PDB entry 2HMH | X-ray diffraction, 2.00 A resolution | chains A and B

== Chain A ==
Name: Suppressor of cytokine signaling 3
From: Mus musculus
UniProt: O35718 (SOCS3_MOUSE); the construct lacks a stretch of the UniProt sequence, so the offset changes along the chain: 15-130 = UniProt 15-130; 131-162 = UniProt 154-185
Amino-acid sequence (152 residues; numbered 11 to 162; the number before each row is that of its first residue):
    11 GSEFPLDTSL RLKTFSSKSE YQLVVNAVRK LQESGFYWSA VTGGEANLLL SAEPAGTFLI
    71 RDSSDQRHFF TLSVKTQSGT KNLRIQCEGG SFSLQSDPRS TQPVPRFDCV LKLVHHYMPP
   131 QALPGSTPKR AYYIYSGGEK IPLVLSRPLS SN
Unresolved in the structure: 11-28, 132-140, 146-149
Construct notes: cloning artifact (11-14); modified residue (97, 119)
Modified positions: Cys-97 (s-(dimethylarsenic)cysteine; CAS); Cys-119 (s-(dimethylarsenic)cysteine; CAS)
Swiss-Prot annotation at these positions:
  - region: Leu-22 to Leu-33 (Kinase inhibitory region (KIR)), Val-34 to Gly-45 (Extended SH2 subdomain (ESS))
Reported in the primary citation:
  - contacts within the chain: Asp-107/Arg-109 (salt bridge)

== Chain B ==
Name: Interleukin-6 receptor beta chain
UniProt: Q00560 (IL6RB_MOUSE); residue numbers follow UniProt; this construct covers 753-763
Amino-acid sequence (11 residues; numbered 753 to 763; the number before each row is that of its first residue):
   753 STVEYSTVVH S
Construct notes: modified residue (757)
Modified positions: Tyr-757 (o-phosphotyrosine; PTR)
Reported in the primary citation:
  - specificity-determining residues: His-762
  - mutagenesis - V755A (5-fold), E756A (5-fold), V761A: decreased binding to Suppressor of cytokine signaling 3 (chain A) (citing earlier work)

== Interface between chain A and chain B ==
Contacting residue pairs (46; chain A residue first):
  Gly-53(A) / Val-755(B)
  Gly-54(A) / Ser-753(B)
  Gly-54(A) / Val-755(B)
  Asn-57(A) / Ser-753(B)
  Asn-57(A) / Thr-754(B)  hydrogen bond (side chain-backbone)
  Arg-71(A) / Val-755(B)
  Arg-71(A) / Tyr-757(B)
  Ser-73(A) / Tyr-757(B)
  Ser-74(A) / Tyr-757(B)
  Asp-75(A) / Tyr-757(B)
  Thr-81(A) / Tyr-757(B)
  Lys-91(A) / Glu-756(B)
  Asn-92(A) / Val-755(B)
  Asn-92(A) / Glu-756(B)  hydrogen bond (backbone-backbone)
  Asn-92(A) / Tyr-757(B)
  Asn-92(A) / Ser-758(B)  hydrogen bond (backbone-backbone)
  Leu-93(A) / Ser-758(B)
  Leu-93(A) / Val-760(B)  hydrophobic
  Arg-94(A) / Tyr-757(B)
  Leu-104(A) / Val-760(B)  hydrophobic
  Gln-105(A) / Thr-759(B)
  Gln-105(A) / Val-760(B)  hydrogen bond (backbone-backbone)
  Ser-106(A) / Thr-759(B)
  Ser-106(A) / Val-760(B)  hydrogen bond (side chain-backbone)
  Ser-106(A) / His-762(B)  hydrogen bond
  Asp-107(A) / Thr-759(B)  hydrogen bond (backbone-side chain)
  Asp-107(A) / Val-760(B)  hydrogen bond (backbone-backbone)
  Asp-107(A) / Val-761(B)
  Ser-110(A) / Val-760(B)
  Ser-110(A) / Val-761(B)
  Ser-110(A) / His-762(B)  hydrogen bond (side chain-backbone)
  Ser-110(A) / Ser-763(B)
  Thr-111(A) / His-762(B)  hydrogen bond (backbone-backbone)
  Thr-111(A) / Ser-763(B)  hydrogen bond (backbone-side chain)
  Gln-112(A) / His-762(B)  hydrogen bond (backbone-backbone)
  Pro-115(A) / His-762(B)
  Tyr-127(A) / His-762(B)  hydrogen bond
  Tyr-142(A) / Val-760(B)  hydrophobic
  Tyr-142(A) / Val-761(B)
  Tyr-142(A) / His-762(B)
  Tyr-142(A) / Ser-763(B)
  Tyr-143(A) / Val-760(B)
  Tyr-143(A) / Val-761(B)  hydrogen bond (backbone-backbone)
  Ile-144(A) / Thr-759(B)
  Tyr-145(A) / Val-761(B)  hydrophobic
  Leu-153(A) / Val-760(B)  hydrophobic
Other interface residues (no listed pair), chain A (32 interface residues in all): Leu-58, Asp-72, Arg-109, Pro-113, Val-114, Lys-150
The authors on this interface:
  - pairs named by the authors: Gly-53(A)/Val-755(B) (hydrophobic contact), Arg-71(A)/Tyr-757(B), Arg-94(A)/Tyr-757(B), Ser-106(A)/His-762(B) (hydrogen bond), Tyr-127(A)/His-762(B) (hydrogen bond)
  - interface residues, chain B: Thr-759(B), Val-760(B)
  - hot spots on chain B (mutagenesis) - V760A, H762A (7-fold): decreased binding to Suppressor of cytokine signaling 3 (chain A) (citing earlier work)

== Overview ==
Chain A and chain B form an interface of 32 and 11 residues respectively; the contacts include 14 hydrogen
bonds. Polar contacts include Asn-57(A)/Thr-754(B), Ser-106(A)/Val-760(B) and Ser-106(A)/His-762(B). The paper
describes a hydrophobic contact between Gly-53(A) and Val-755(B); contacts between Arg-71(A) and Tyr-757(B)
and Arg-94(A) and Tyr-757(B); hydrogen bonds between Ser-106(A) and His-762(B) and Tyr-127(A) and His-762(B).
From the paper: V755A, E756A and V761A of chain B, among others, reduce binding to Suppressor of cytokine
signaling 3 (chain A); interface residues Thr-759(B) and Val-760(B); 5 substitutions were tested in all.
Chain A is Suppressor of cytokine signaling 3 (Mus musculus) and chain B is Interleukin-6 receptor beta chain;
the structure, Crystal structure of SOCS3 in complex with gp130(pTyr757) phosphopeptide, was determined by
X-ray diffraction.
